Entry 3NMU (X-ray diffraction, 2.73 A resolution); this record covers chains D and G of the 5 polymer chains in the assembly.

Chain D:
Molecule: 34-nt RNA strand
From: Pyrococcus furiosus
Sequence (34 nucleotides; numbered 1 to 34; the number before each row is that of its first residue):
     1 GCCGUUGAAG CUCUGACCGA AAGGCGUGAU GAGC

Chain G:
Molecule: 50S ribosomal protein L7Ae
From: Pyrococcus furiosus
UniProtKB: Q8U160 (RL7A_PYRFU); residues 4-124 here correspond to UniProt positions 3-123 (UniProt number = residue number - 1)
Sequence (129 residues; row label = number of the first residue in the row; numbers below 1 keep their minus sign (Met-4 is residue -4)):
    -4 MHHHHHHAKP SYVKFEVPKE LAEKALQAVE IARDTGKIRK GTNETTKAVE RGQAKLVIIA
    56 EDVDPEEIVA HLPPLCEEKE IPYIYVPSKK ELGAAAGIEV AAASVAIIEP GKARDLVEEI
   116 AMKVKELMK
Unresolved in the structure: -4 to 3

How chain D and chain G interact:
Residue-residue contacts (31):
  U12(D) - Arg46(G)  hydrogen bond to the sugar
  U14(D) - Lys42(G)  salt bridge to the phosphate
  U14(D) - Arg46(G)  salt bridge to the phosphate
  G15(D) - Arg34(G)  salt bridge to the phosphate
  G15(D) - Asn38(G)  base contact
  G15(D) - Glu39(G)  hydrogen bond to the sugar
  G15(D) - Lys42(G)  hydrogen bond to the base
  A16(D) - Lys35(G)  salt bridge to the phosphate
  C17(D) - Glu94(G)  base contact
  C25(D) - Glu94(G)  base contact
  C25(D) - Val95(G)  base contact
  G26(D) - Lys35(G)  hydrogen bond to the base
  G26(D) - Gly36(G)  phosphate contact
  G26(D) - Ile93(G)  sugar contact
  G26(D) - Val95(G)  base contact
  G26(D) - Ala96(G)  hydrogen bond to the sugar
  G26(D) - Ala97(G)  sugar contact
  U27(D) - Gly36(G)  phosphate contact
  U27(D) - Thr37(G)  hydrogen bond to the phosphate
  U27(D) - Val58(G)  base contact
  U27(D) - Asp59(G)  hydrogen bond to the base
  U27(D) - Pro60(G)  base contact
  U27(D) - Ile63(G)  base contact
  U27(D) - Lys84(G)  base contact
  U27(D) - Ala97(G)  phosphate contact
  U27(D) - Ala98(G)  hydrogen bond to the phosphate
  G28(D) - Lys35(G)  hydrogen bond to the base
  G28(D) - Gly36(G)  base contact
  G28(D) - Thr37(G)  hydrogen bond to the base
  G28(D) - Asn38(G)  hydrogen bond to the base
  G28(D) - Glu39(G)  hydrogen bond to the base
Also at the interface, not in a pair above, chain D (10 interface residues in all): G24
Also at the interface, not in a pair above, chain G (20 interface residues in all): Asp57

Summary:
10 residues of chain D and 20 residues of chain G are in contact, with 12 hydrogen bonds and 4 salt bridges.
Among the polar pairs are G15(D)-Lys42(G), G26(D)-Lys35(G) and U27(D)-Asp59(G).
Chain D is a 34-nt RNA strand and chain G is 50S ribosomal protein L7Ae, both from Pyrococcus furiosus; the
structure, Crystal Structure of substrate-bound halfmer box C/D RNP, was determined by X-ray diffraction (same
publication as 3NVI and 3NVK).
